8FN6 - chains 1 and 6 of the 7 polymer chains in the assembly; structure by electron microscopy, 3.70 A resolution.

# Chain 1
Name: RNA-editing substrate-binding complex protein 1 (RESC1)
From: Trypanosoma brucei
UniProt: Q57XL7 (Q57XL7_TRYB2); numbering as in UniProt (aligned over 1-473)
Amino-acid sequence (473 residues; each row starts with the number of its first residue):
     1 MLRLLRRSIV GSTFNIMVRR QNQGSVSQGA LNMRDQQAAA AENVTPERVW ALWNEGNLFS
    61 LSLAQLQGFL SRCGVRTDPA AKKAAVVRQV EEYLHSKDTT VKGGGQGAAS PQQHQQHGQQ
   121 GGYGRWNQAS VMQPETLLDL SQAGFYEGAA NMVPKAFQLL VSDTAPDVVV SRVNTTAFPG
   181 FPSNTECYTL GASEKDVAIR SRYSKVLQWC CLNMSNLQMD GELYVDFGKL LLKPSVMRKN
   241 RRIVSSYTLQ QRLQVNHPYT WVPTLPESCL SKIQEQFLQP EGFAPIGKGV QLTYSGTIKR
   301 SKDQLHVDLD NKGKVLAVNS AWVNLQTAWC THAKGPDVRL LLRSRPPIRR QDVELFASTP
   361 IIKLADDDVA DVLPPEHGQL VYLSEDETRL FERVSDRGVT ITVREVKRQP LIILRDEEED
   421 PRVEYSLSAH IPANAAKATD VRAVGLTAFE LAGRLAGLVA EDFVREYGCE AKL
Unresolved in the structure: 1-121
Reported in the primary citation:
  - mutagenesis - R408A: unchanged growth

# Chain 6
Name: RNA-editing substrate-binding complex protein 6 (RESC6)
From: Trypanosoma brucei
UniProt: Q57ZX7 (Q57ZX7_TRYB2); residue numbers follow UniProt; this construct covers 1-516
Amino-acid sequence (516 residues; numbered 1 to 516; the number before each row is that of its first residue):
     1 MRSALRRCIL RHQGCLRMKQ SLSAFPTVVT GMTRHQGNSL IGTTHGAELS LAGDPQSVSH
    61 LSARNIATEA LQMKKLHQER GGNPMLAQQA RRVLFATSIA GQNLDARSVA LLLNTAVYFG
   121 MESDAKLVRE CIDYCLKNDK LITVDVLPIV VTACATLKSR DAREVIEMQA QKAARNAKFL
   181 DAKDVTNIIS AFSKTGINHE KLFAFLSRRV QTLARVGEFE AAHLVILANA FSRLRYRDKF
   241 LFGAIARRAM SLRERVTVNE LVPLIVAFSK IGLKDPKLSK RFATKAMEYV DQMNAEQVAS
   301 MFMAFAYFGI RYDQLFGVLT NRAVELIDEF NAQYISTTLN AFQRIGINNP ELFDNLAERA
   361 LAVVQDHDAR DISKTVTALA HFGLKDEELF KRLASHAASI ADQFDAMGLV NTAHAFARTN
   421 FLQQDMAVAL SERSVYVCRL LDAGETRRLL WALAKFQVRD PKILTPVFNR CLALHYDFFA
   481 DPTGSEEIEE IFDFYGPNFC PPLYQLYISR GSTPQA
Unresolved in the structure: 1-57, 510-516

# How chain 1 and chain 6 interact
Residue-residue contacts (16):
  Leu137(1) - Glu69(6)
  Leu137(1) - Met73(6)  hydrophobic
  Leu138(1) - Val93(6)
  Asp139(1) - Gln89(6)  hydrogen bond
  Asp139(1) - Arg92(6)  salt bridge
  Leu140(1) - Arg92(6)  hydrogen bond (backbone-side chain)
  Leu140(1) - Ala96(6)  hydrophobic
  Phe145(1) - Phe95(6)  hydrophobic
  Tyr146(1) - Arg91(6)  hydrogen bond
  Val197(1) - Arg439(6)
  Ser201(1) - Arg439(6)  hydrogen bond
  Asp440(1) - Arg433(6)  salt bridge
  Asp440(1) - Tyr436(6)  hydrogen bond
  Arg442(1) - Arg433(6)
  Arg442(1) - Tyr436(6)
  Ala443(1) - Tyr436(6)
Also at the interface, not in a pair above, chain 1 (17 interface residues in all): Thr136, Gln142, Asp167, Ala198, Gln208, Arg397
Also at the interface, not in a pair above, chain 6 (15 interface residues in all): Ile66, Gln72, Asp402, Glu432

# In short
Chain 1 and chain 6 form an interface of 17 and 15 residues respectively; the contacts include 5 hydrogen
bonds and 2 salt bridges. Polar pairs include Asp139(1)-Arg92(6), Asp440(1)-Arg433(6) and Asp139(1)-Gln89(6).
From the paper: R408A of chain 1 leaves growth unchanged.
Chain 1 is RNA-editing substrate-binding complex protein 1 (RESC1) and chain 6 is RNA-editing
substrate-binding complex protein 6 (RESC6), both from Trypanosoma brucei; the structure, Cryo-EM structure of
RNase-untreated RESC-A in trypanosomal RNA editing, was determined by electron microscopy together with 8FN4,
8FNC, 8FNF, 8FNI and 8FNK from the same study.
